9IVP - chains I and J of the 48 polymer chains in the assembly; structure by electron microscopy, 3.00 A resolution.

Chain I:
Molecule: DARPin, Ferritin heavy chain, N-terminally processed
Source organism: synthetic construct
Reference sequence: P02794 (FRIH_HUMAN); residues 193-350 here correspond to UniProt positions 20-177 (UniProt number = residue number - 173)
Sequence (370 residues; numbered 1 to 370; the number before each row is that of its first residue):
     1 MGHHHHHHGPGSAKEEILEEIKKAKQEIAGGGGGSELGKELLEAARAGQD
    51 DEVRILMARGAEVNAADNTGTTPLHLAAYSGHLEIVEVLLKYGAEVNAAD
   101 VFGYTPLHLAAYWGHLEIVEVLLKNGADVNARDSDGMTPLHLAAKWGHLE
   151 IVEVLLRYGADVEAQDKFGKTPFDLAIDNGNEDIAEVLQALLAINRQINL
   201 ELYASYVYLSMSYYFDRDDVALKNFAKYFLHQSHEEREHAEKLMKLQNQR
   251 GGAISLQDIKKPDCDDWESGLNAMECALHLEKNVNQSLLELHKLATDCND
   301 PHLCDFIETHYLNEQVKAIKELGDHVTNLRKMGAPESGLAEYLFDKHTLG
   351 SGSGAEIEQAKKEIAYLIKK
Not modelled in the structure: 1-34, 351-370
Differences from the reference sequence: conflict Ala253 (Arg80 in P02794), Ser255 (Phe82 in P02794), Cys298 (Lys125 in P02794); expression tag (351-370)
Swiss-Prot annotation at these positions:
  - binding site (Fe cation): Glu201, Glu236, His239, Glu281, Gln315
  - site: Arg196 (Essential for association with cargo receptor NCOA4)

Chain J:
Molecule: Maltodextrin-binding protein
Source organism: Escherichia coli
Reference sequence: C3SHQ8 (C3SHQ8_ECOLX); residues 22-387 here correspond to UniProt positions 27-392 (UniProt number = residue number + 5)
Sequence (416 residues; each row starts with the number of its first residue):
     1 MGSSHHHHHHSSGLVPRGSHMKIEEGKLVIWINGDKGYNGLAEVGKKFEK
    51 DTGIKVTVEHPDKLEEKFPQVAATGDGPDIIFWAHDRFGGYAQSGLLAEI
   101 TPDKAFQDKLYPFTWDAVRYNGKLIAYPIAVEALSLIYNKDLLPNPPKTW
   151 EEIPALDKELKAKGKSALMFNLQEPYFTWPLIAADGGYAFKYENGKYDIK
   201 DVGVDNAGAKAGLTFLVDLIKNKHMNADTDYSIAEAAFNKGETAMTINGP
   251 WAWSNIDTSKVNYGVTVLPTFKGQPSKPFVGVLSAGINAASPNKELAKEF
   301 LENYLLTDEGLEAVNKDKPLGAVALKSYEEELAKDPRIAATMENAQKGEI
   351 MPNIPQMSAFWYAVRTAVINAASGRQTVDEALKDAQTNSSSNNNNNNNNN
   401 NLGIEGRENLYFQGGS
Not modelled in the structure: 1-21, 388-416
Differences from the reference sequence: initiating methionine (1); expression tag (2-21, 388-416)

Interface between chain I and chain J:
Contacting residue pairs (24):
  Arg46(I) with Asn226(J)
  Thr69(I) with Ser373(J), hydrogen bond (side chain-backbone)
  Thr71(I) with Lys223(J)
  Tyr79(I) with Lys161(J), hydrogen bond; Asn222(J); Lys223(J), hydrogen bond (side chain-backbone)
  Val101(I) with Ser373(J); Gly374(J)
  Phe102(I) with Lys221(J); Ala371(J)
  Tyr104(I) with Lys221(J); Asn222(J), hydrogen bond
  Leu109(I) with Lys223(J)
  Tyr112(I) with Lys158(J), hydrogen bond (backbone-side chain); Asn222(J); His224(J), hydrogen bond
  Trp113(I) with Asp157(J); Lys158(J); Lys161(J); Asn222(J), hydrogen bond (side chain-backbone)
  Asp133(I) with Lys221(J), salt bridge
  Asp135(I) with Lys221(J), salt bridge
  Trp146(I) with Lys158(J)
  His148(I) with Lys158(J)
Other interface residues (no listed pair), chain I (17 interface residues in all): Asn68, Asp100, Ser134
Other interface residues (no listed pair), chain J (15 interface residues in all): Pro154, Val217, Ile220, Arg375

In short:
The interface between chain I and chain J involves 17 residues on one side and 15 on the other, with 7
hydrogen bonds and 2 salt bridges. Polar pairs include Asp133(I)-Lys221(J), Asp135(I)-Lys221(J) and
Thr69(I)-Ser373(J). Curated annotation (UniProt) lists 5 Fe cation-binding residues on chain I.
Chain I is DARPin, Ferritin heavy chain, N-terminally processed (synthetic construct) and chain J is
Maltodextrin-binding protein (Escherichia coli); the structure, 24-mer DARPin-apoferritin scaffold in complex
with the maltose binding protein, was determined by electron microscopy (same publication as 9IRV and 9J48).
